PDB entry 1PTO | X-ray diffraction, 3.50 A resolution | chains A and B of the 6 polymer chains in the assembly

Chain A:
Name: Pertussis toxin (subunit S1)
Source organism: Bordetella pertussis
Chain sequence (244 residues; row label = number of the first residue in the row; numbers below 1 keep their minus sign (Ala-8 is residue -8)):
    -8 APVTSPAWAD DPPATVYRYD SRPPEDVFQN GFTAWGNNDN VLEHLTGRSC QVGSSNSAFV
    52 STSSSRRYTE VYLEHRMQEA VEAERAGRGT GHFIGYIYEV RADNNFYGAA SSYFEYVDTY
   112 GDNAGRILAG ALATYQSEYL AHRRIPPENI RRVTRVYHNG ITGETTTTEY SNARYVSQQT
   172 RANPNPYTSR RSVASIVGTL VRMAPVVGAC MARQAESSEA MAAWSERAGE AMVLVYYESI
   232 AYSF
Disordered / not traced: -8 to 1, 211-220
Cystine bridges: Cys41-Cys201

Chain B:
Name: Pertussis toxin
Source organism: Bordetella pertussis
UniProtKB: P04978 (TOX2_BORPE); residues 4-199 here correspond to UniProt positions 31-226 (UniProt number = residue number + 27)
Chain sequence (196 residues; each row starts with the number of its first residue):
     4 GIVIPPQEQI TQHGSPYGRC ANKTRALTVA ELRGSGDLQE YLRHVTRGWS IFALYDGTYL
    64 GGEYGGVIKD GTPGGAFDLK TTFCIMTTRN TGQPATDHYY SNVTATRLLS STNSRLCAVF
   124 VRSGQPVIGA CTSPYDGKYW SMYSRLRKML YLIYVAGISV RVHVSKEEQY YDYEDATFET
   184 YALTGISICN PGSSLC
Cystine bridges: Cys23-Cys87, Cys120-Cys134, Cys192-Cys199

Chain A / chain B interface:
Contacting residue pairs (6):
  Val188(A) - Val158(B)
  Val188(A) - Ala159(B)
  Glu229(A) - Tyr154(B)
  Tyr233(A) - Tyr154(B)
  Phe235(A) - Lys151(B)
  Phe235(A) - Leu155(B)  hydrophobic
Interface residues without a listed pair, chain A (6 interface residues in all): Tyr227, Ser230
Interface residues without a listed pair, chain B (6 interface residues in all): Gly160

In short:
The chain A/chain B interface involves 6 residues from each chain.
Here chain A is Pertussis toxin (subunit S1) and chain B is Pertussis toxin, both from Bordetella pertussis.
Entry 1PTO (The structure of a pertussis toxin-sugar complex as a model for receptor binding) was determined
by X-ray diffraction.
